PDB entry 5JI3 | X-ray diffraction, 3.00 A resolution | chains C and D of the 6 polymer chains in the assembly

Chain C (and D):
Protein: ATP-dependent protease subunit HslV
From: Escherichia coli
Notes: EC 3.4.25.2; chain D of this document is another copy of the same molecule, construct and numbering; everything in this record applies to it too
UniProtKB: B7LA29 (HSLV_ECO55); residues 0-175 here correspond to UniProt positions 1-176 (UniProt number = residue number + 1)
Amino-acid sequence (176 residues; row label = number of the first residue in the row; numbering starts at 0):
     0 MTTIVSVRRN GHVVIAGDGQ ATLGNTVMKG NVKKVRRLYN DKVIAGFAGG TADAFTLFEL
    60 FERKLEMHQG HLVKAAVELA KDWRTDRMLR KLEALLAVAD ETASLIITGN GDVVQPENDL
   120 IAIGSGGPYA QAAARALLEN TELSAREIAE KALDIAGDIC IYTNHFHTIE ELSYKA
Unresolved in the structure: 0, 175
UniProt features mapped onto this chain:
  - active site: T1
  - binding site (Na(+)): G156, C159, T162

Chain C / chain D interface:
Pairs across the interface (21):
  K73(C) with F54(D)
  V76(C) with A51(D), hydrophobic
  K80(C) with T55(D)
  R83(C) with D52(D), salt bridge; K90(D), hydrogen bond (side chain-backbone); L91(D); E92(D), salt bridge
  T84(C) with M87(D); K90(D)
  N109(C) with D52(D)
  G110(C) with A51(D)
  D111(C) with G49(D); T50(D), hydrogen bond
  V112(C) with T50(D), hydrogen bond (backbone-side chain)
  V113(C) with M27(D), hydrophobic; K28(D)
  Q114(C) with K28(D), hydrogen bond (backbone-side chain)
  E116(C) with K28(D); G29(D), hydrogen bond (side chain-backbone); N30(D), hydrogen bond
  P127(C) with T25(D)
Interface residues without a listed pair, chain C (17 interface residues in all): A79, I105, P115, Q130
Interface residues without a listed pair, chain D (16 interface residues in all): V26

In short:
17 residues of chain C face 16 of chain D across their interface, with 6 hydrogen bonds and 2 salt bridges.
Polar pairs include R83(C)-D52(D), R83(C)-E92(D) and R83(C)-K90(D). From UniProt: active-site residue T1(C)
and 3 Na+-binding residues on chain C.
Both chains are ATP-dependent protease subunit HslV (Escherichia coli). Entry 5JI3 (HslUV complex) was
determined by X-ray diffraction (same publication as 5JI2).
